Entry 8AUS (X-ray diffraction, 1.40 A resolution); this record covers chains A and B.

== Chain A ==
Name: 14-3-3 protein sigma
Source organism: Homo sapiens
UniProt: P31947 (1433S_HUMAN); numbering as in UniProt (aligned over 1-231)
Sequence (236 residues; numbered -4 to 231; the number before each row is that of its first residue; numbers below 1 keep their minus sign (Gly-4 is residue -4)):
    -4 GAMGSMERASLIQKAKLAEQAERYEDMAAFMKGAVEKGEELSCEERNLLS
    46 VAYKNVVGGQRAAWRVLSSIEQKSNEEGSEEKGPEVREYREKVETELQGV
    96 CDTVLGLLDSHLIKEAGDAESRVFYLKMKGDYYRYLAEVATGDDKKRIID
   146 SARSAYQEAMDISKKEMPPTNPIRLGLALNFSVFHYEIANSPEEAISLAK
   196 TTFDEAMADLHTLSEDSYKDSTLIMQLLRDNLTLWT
Sequence notes: expression tag (-4 to 0)
Covalently attached groups: compound O3F linked to Cys38
Ion coordination: Mg2+ site 1 near Ser37 (its only coordinating residue here); Mg2+ site 2 near Glu89 (its only coordinating residue here)
Small-molecule neighbours: O3F (2-chloranyl-N-[[7-[4-[(4-chlorophenyl)amino]oxan-4-yl]carbonyl-7-azaspiro[3.5]nonan-2-yl]methyl]ethanamide): Arg41, Asn42, Glu115, Phe119, Lys122, Pro167, Ile168, Gly171, Leu172, Leu218, Ile219
Curated features (UniProtKB/Swiss-Prot):
  - site (Interaction with phosphoserine on interacting protein): Arg56, Arg129
  - modified residue (Phosphoserine): Ser5, Ser74
Reported in the primary citation:
  - binding site for O3F: Cys38

== Chain B ==
Name: Estrogen receptor
UniProt: P03372 (ESR1_HUMAN); residues 591-595 here = UniProt positions 591-595
Sequence (5 residues; numbered 591 to 595; the number before each row is that of its first residue):
   591 FPATV
Modified / non-standard residues: Thr594 (phosphothreonine; TPO)
Reported in the primary citation:
  - post-translational modification sites: Thr594 (citing earlier work)

== Chain A / chain B interface ==
Pairs across the interface (21; chain A residue first):
  Lys49(A) - Thr594(B)
  Lys49(A) - Val595(B)
  Arg56(A) - Thr594(B)
  Arg60(A) - Phe591(B)
  Lys122(A) - Val595(B)  hydrogen bond (side chain-backbone)
  Arg129(A) - Thr594(B)
  Tyr130(A) - Thr594(B)
  Gly171(A) - Val595(B)
  Leu174(A) - Ala593(B)
  Leu174(A) - Thr594(B)
  Leu174(A) - Val595(B)  hydrophobic
  Asn175(A) - Thr594(B)
  Asn175(A) - Val595(B)  hydrogen bond (side chain-backbone)
  Val178(A) - Pro592(B)  hydrophobic
  Val178(A) - Ala593(B)
  Val178(A) - Thr594(B)
  Leu222(A) - Val595(B)  hydrophobic
  Asn226(A) - Pro592(B)
  Asn226(A) - Ala593(B)  hydrogen bond (side chain-backbone)
  Leu229(A) - Pro592(B)  hydrophobic
  Trp230(A) - Pro592(B)  hydrophobic
Other interface residues (no listed pair), chain A (16 interface residues in all): Asp126, Glu182

== Summary ==
16 residues of chain A face 5 of chain B across their interface, with 3 hydrogen bonds. Among the polar pairs
are Lys122(A)-Val595(B), Asn175(A)-Val595(B) and Asn226(A)-Ala593(B). Compound O3F is covalently linked to
Cys38(A). The paper reports a binding site for O3F at Cys38(A); a modification site at Thr594(B).
Here chain A is 14-3-3 protein sigma (Homo sapiens) and chain B is Estrogen receptor. Entry 8AUS (Small
molecular stabilizer for ERalpha and 14-3-3 (1080297)) was determined by X-ray diffraction, deposited together
with 8AI0, 8ALR, 8ALT, 8ALV, 8ALW, 8AM7 and 32 further entries.
